7K7G - chains G and J of the 11 polymer chains in the assembly; structure by electron microscopy, 4.20 A resolution (low resolution: residue-level contacts below are approximate; hydrogen-bond / salt-bridge calls are withheld).

== Chain G ==
Name: Histone H2A.1
From: Saccharomyces cerevisiae (strain ATCC 204508 / S288c)
UniProt: P04911 (H2A1_YEAST); residues 1-132 here = UniProt positions 1-132
Chain sequence (132 residues; row label = number of the first residue in the row):
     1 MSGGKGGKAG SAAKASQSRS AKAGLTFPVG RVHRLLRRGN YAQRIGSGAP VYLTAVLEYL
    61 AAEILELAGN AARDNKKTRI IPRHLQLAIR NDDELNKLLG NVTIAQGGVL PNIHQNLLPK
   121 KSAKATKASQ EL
Disordered / not traced: 1-16, 117-132
UniProt features mapped onto this chain:
  - motif: Ser-129, Gln-130 ([ST]-Q motif)
  - site: Lys-120 (Not ubiquitinated)
  - modified residue: Ser-2 (N-acetylserine), Lys-5 (N6-acetyllysine), Lys-8 (N6-acetyllysine), Lys-14 (N6-succinyllysine), Lys-22 (N6-succinyllysine), Gln-106 (N5-methylglutamine), Lys-120 (N6-malonyllysine), Ser-129 (Phosphoserine)
  - cross-link: Lys-127 (Glycyl lysine isopeptide (Lys-Gly) (interchain with G-Cter in SUMO))
  - mutagenesis: Lys-120 to Lys-121 (No effect. No effect; when associated with R-124 and R-127), Ser-122 (S122A/E: Causes hypersensitivity to DNA-damage-inducing agents and impairs sporulation), Lys-124 (K124R: No effect; when associated with R-120; R-121 and R-127), Lys-127 (K127R: No effect; when associated with R-120; R-121 and R-124), Ser-129 (S129A: Causes hypersensitivity to DNA-damage-inducing agents; S129E/T: No effect)

== Chain J ==
Molecule: 147-nt DNA strand
From: Saccharomyces cerevisiae
Sequence (147 nucleotides; each row starts with the number of its first residue):
   147 ATCGGATGAT TTCTTACTAT TTCTTTTTTA ACTTTCGGAA ATCAAATACA CTAATATTAA
   207 AACGCGGGGG ACAGCGCGTA CGTGCGTTTA AGCGGTGCTA GAGCTGTCTA CGACCAATTG
   267 AGCGGCCTCG GCACCGGGAT TCTCGAT
Disordered / not traced: 147-156, 280-293

== Interface between chain G and chain J ==
Contacting residue pairs (6):
  Gln-17(G) / DA177(J)
  Gln-17(G) / DC178(J)
  Ser-18(G) / DA177(J)
  Arg-19(G) / DA177(J)
  Lys-22(G) / DC178(J)
  Arg-44(G) / DA185(J)
Interface residues without a listed pair, chain G (6 interface residues in all): Gly-30
Interface residues without a listed pair, chain J (4 interface residues in all): DA186

== Overview ==
The interface between chain G and chain J involves 6 residues on one side and 4 on the other. UniProt lists 6
mutagenesis sites on chain G.
Chain G is Histone H2A.1 (Saccharomyces cerevisiae (strain ATCC 204508 / S288c)) and chain J is a 147-nt DNA
strand (Saccharomyces cerevisiae); the structure, nucleosome and Gal4 complex, was determined by electron
microscopy, deposited together with 7K78 and 7K79.
